6TZB - chains B and D of the 6 polymer chains in the assembly; structure by X-ray diffraction, 2.24 A resolution.

[Chain B (and D)]
Protein: Hemagglutinin HA2 chain
Source organism: Influenza A virus (strain A/Hong Kong/1/1968 H3N2)
Notes: chain D of this document is another copy of the same molecule, construct and numbering; everything in this record applies to it too
UniProtKB: H9XC94 (H9XC94_I68A4); residues 1-176 here correspond to UniProt positions 346-521 (UniProt number = residue number + 345)
Sequence (176 residues; numbered 1 to 176; the number before each row is that of its first residue):
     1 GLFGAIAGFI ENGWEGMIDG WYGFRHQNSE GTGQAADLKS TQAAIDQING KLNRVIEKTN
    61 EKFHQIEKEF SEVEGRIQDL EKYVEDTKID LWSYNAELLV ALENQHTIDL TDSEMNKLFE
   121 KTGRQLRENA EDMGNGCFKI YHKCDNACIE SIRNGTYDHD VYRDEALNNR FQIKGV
Disordered / not traced: 173-176 (chain D: 172-176)
Differences from the reference sequence: conflict Gly123 (Arg468 in H9XC94)
Disulfides: Cys144-Cys148

[Chain B / chain D interface]
Contacting residue pairs (50; chain B residue first):
  Phe3(B) - Leu2(D)
  Phe3(B) - Phe3(D)  hydrophobic
  Arg54(B) - Glu97(D)  salt bridge
  Arg54(B) - Ala101(D)
  Lys62(B) - Asp86(D)  salt bridge
  Lys62(B) - Asp90(D)  salt bridge
  His64(B) - Asp79(D)  salt bridge
  Gln65(B) - Tyr83(D)
  Ile66(B) - Asp79(D)
  Ile66(B) - Leu80(D)  hydrophobic
  Ile66(B) - Tyr83(D)  hydrophobic
  Lys68(B) - Tyr83(D)  hydrogen bond
  Phe70(B) - Arg76(D)
  Glu74(B) - Arg76(D)  salt bridge
  Ile77(B) - Arg76(D)
  Ile77(B) - Leu80(D)  hydrophobic
  Leu80(B) - Leu80(D)  hydrophobic
  Glu81(B) - Arg76(D)  salt bridge
  Glu81(B) - Leu80(D)
  Val84(B) - Tyr83(D)  hydrophobic
  Val84(B) - Val84(D)  hydrophobic
  Glu85(B) - Tyr83(D)  hydrogen bond
  Lys88(B) - Tyr83(D)  hydrogen bond
  Lys88(B) - Thr87(D)
  Trp92(B) - Leu91(D)
  Trp92(B) - Tyr94(D)  hydrophobic
  Asn95(B) - Leu91(D)
  Asn95(B) - Tyr94(D)
  Leu99(B) - Tyr94(D)
  Leu102(B) - Leu102(D)  hydrophobic
  His106(B) - Gln105(D)
  Leu110(B) - Leu2(D)  hydrophobic
  Ser113(B) - Leu2(D)  hydrogen bond (side chain-backbone)
  Lys117(B) - Gly1(D)  hydrogen bond (side chain-backbone)
  Lys117(B) - Leu2(D)
  Lys117(B) - Gly4(D)
  Arg124(B) - Phe9(D)
  Arg124(B) - Phe119(D)
  Arg124(B) - Asp132(D)  salt bridge
  Arg124(B) - Gly134(D)
  Arg127(B) - Glu131(D)  salt bridge
  Arg127(B) - Asp132(D)
  Arg127(B) - Tyr141(D)  hydrogen bond
  Glu128(B) - Glu131(D)
  Glu128(B) - Arg170(D)  salt bridge
  Arg163(B) - Glu131(D)  salt bridge
  Arg163(B) - Tyr141(D)
  Arg163(B) - Arg170(D)  hydrogen bond (side chain-backbone)
  Leu167(B) - Phe171(D)  hydrophobic
  Phe171(B) - Phe171(D)  hydrophobic
Other interface residues (no listed pair), chain B (32 interface residues in all): Gln78, Leu91, Asp109
Other interface residues (no listed pair), chain D (31 interface residues in all): Ile77, Asn95, Leu98, Met133, Lys139

[Overview]
32 residues of chain B and 31 residues of chain D are in contact, with 7 hydrogen bonds and 10 salt bridges.
Among the polar pairs are Arg54(B)-Glu97(D), Lys62(B)-Asp86(D) and Lys62(B)-Asp90(D).
Chain B and chain D are both Hemagglutinin HA2 chain (Influenza A virus (strain A/Hong Kong/1/1968 H3N2)); the
structure, Crystal structure of the A/Hong Kong/1/1968 (H3N2) influenza virus hemagglutinin in complex with
6'-SLNLN, was determined by X-ray diffraction.
